PDB entry 2CM9 | X-ray diffraction, 2.30 A resolution | chain A

# Chain A
Protein: Complement inhibitor
Source organism: Ornithodoros moubata
Reference sequence: Q5YD59 (Q5YD59_ORNMO); numbering as in UniProt (aligned over 19-168)
Amino-acid sequence (150 residues; numbered 19 to 168; the number before each row is that of its first residue):
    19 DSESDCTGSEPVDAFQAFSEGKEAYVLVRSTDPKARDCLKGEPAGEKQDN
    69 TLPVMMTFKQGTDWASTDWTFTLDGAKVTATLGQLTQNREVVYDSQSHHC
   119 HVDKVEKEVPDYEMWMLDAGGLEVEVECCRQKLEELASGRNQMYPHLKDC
Not modelled in the structure: 19-22
Sequence notes: engineered mutation Gln78 (Asn in Q5YD59), Gln102 (Asn in Q5YD59)
Disulfides: Cys24-Cys146, Cys56-Cys168, Cys118-Cys147
Ligand contacts: ricinoleic acid (RCL): Phe36, Glu41, Tyr43, Arg54, Leu57, Gly59, Leu70, Val72, Met74, Phe76, Thr85, Trp87, Phe89, Val96, Ala98, Gln105, Arg107, His119, Asp121, Glu131, Trp133

# Overview
Bound to chain A: ricinoleic acid.
Chain A is Complement inhibitor (Ornithodoros moubata); the structure, The complement inhibitor OmCI in
complex with ricinoleic acid, was determined by X-ray diffraction together with 2CM4 from the same study.
